Entry 9J1M (electron microscopy, 2.33 A resolution); this record covers chains A and W of the 52 polymer chains in the assembly.

Chain A:
Molecule: 23S rRNA
From: Mycobacterium tuberculosis variant bovis BCG str. Pasteur 1173P2
Sequence (3138 nucleotides; numbered 1 to 3138; the number before each row is that of its first residue):
     1 UUGUAAGUGU CUAAGGGCGC AUGGUGGAUG CCUUGGCAUC GAGAGCCGAU GAAGGACGUG
    61 GGAGGCUGCG AUAUGCCUCG GGGAGCUGUC AACCGAGCGU GGAUCCGAGG AUUUCCGAAU
   121 GGGGAAACCC AGCACGAGUG AUGUCGUGCU ACCCGCAUCU GAAUAUAUAG GGUGCGGGAG
   181 GGAACGCGGG GAAGUGAAAC AUCUCAGUAC CCGUAGGAGG AGAAAACAAU UGUGAUUCCG
   241 CAAGUAGUGG CGAGCGAACG CGGAACAGGC UAAACCGCAC GCAUGGGUAA CCGGGUAGGG
   301 GUUGUGUGUG CGGGGUUGUG GGAGGAUAUG UCUCAGCGCU ACCCGGCUGA GAGGCAGUCA
   361 GAAAGUGUCG UGGUUAGCGG AAGUGGCCUG GGAUGGUCUG CCGUAGACGG UGAGAGCCCG
   421 GUACGCGAAA ACCCGGCACC UGCCUAGUAU CAAUUCCCGA GUAGCAGCGG GCCCGUGGAA
   481 UCCGCUGUGA AUCCGCCGGG ACCACCCGGU AAGCCUAAAU ACUCCUCGAU GACCGAUAGC
   541 GGAUUAGUAC CGUGAGGGAA UGGUGAAAAG UACCCCGGGA GGGGAGUGAA AGAGUACCUG
   601 AAACCGUGUG CCUACAAUCC GUCAGAGCCU CCUUUUCCUC UCCGGAGGAG GGUGGUGAUG
   661 GCGUGCCUUU UGAAGAAUGA GCCUGCGAGU CAGGGACAUG UCGCAAGGUU AACCCGUGUG
   721 GGGUAGCCGC AGCGAAAGCG AGUCUGAAUA GGGCGACCCA CACGCGCAUA CGCGCGUGUG
   781 AAUAGUGGCG UGUUCUGGAC CCGAAGCGGA GUGAUCUACC CAUGGCCAGG GUGAAGCGCG
   841 GGUAAGACCG CGUGGAGGCC CGAACCCACU UAGGUUGAAG ACUGAGGGGA UGAGCUGUGG
   901 GUAGGGGUGA AAGGCCAAUC AAACUCCGUG AUAGCUGGUU CUCCCCGAAA UGCAUUUAGG
   961 UGCAGCGUUG CGUGGUUCAC CGCGGAGGUA GAGCUACUGG AUGGCCGAUG GGCCCUACUA
  1021 GGUUACUGAC GUCAGCCAAA CUCCGAAUGC CGUGGUGUAA AGCGUGGCAG UGAGACGGCG
  1081 GGGGAUAAGC UCCGUACGUC GAAAGGGAAA CAGCCCAGAU CGCCGGCUAA GGCCCCCAAG
  1141 CGUGUGCUAA GUGGGAAAGG AUGUGCAGUC GCAAAGACAA CCAGGAGGUU GGCUUAGAAG
  1201 CAGCCACCCU UGAAAGAGUG CGUAAUAGCU CACUGGUCAA GUGAUUGUGC GCCGAUAAUG
  1261 UAGCGGGGCU CAAGCACACC GCCGAAGCCG CGGCACAUCC ACCUUGUGGU GGGUGUGGGU
  1321 AGGGGAGCGU CCCUCAUUCA GCGAAGCCAC CGGGUGACCG GUGGUGGAGG GUGGGGGAGU
  1381 GAGAAUGCAG GCAUGAGUAG CGACAAGGCA AGUGAGAACC UUGCCCGCCG AAAGACCAAG
  1441 GGUUCCUGGG CCAGGCCAGU CCGCCCAGGG UGAGUCGGGA CCUAAGGCGA GGCCGACAGG
  1501 CGUAGUCGAU GGACAACGGG UUGAUAUUCC CGUACCCGUG UGUGGGCGCC CGUGACGAAU
  1561 CAGCGGUACU AACCACCCAA AACCGGAUCG AUCACUCCCC UUCGGGGGUG UGGAGUUCUG
  1621 GGGCUGCGUG GGAACUUCGC UGGUAGUAGU CAAGCGAAGG GGUGACGCAG GAAGGUAGCC
  1681 GUACCAGUCA GUGGUAACAC UGGGGCAAGC CGGUAGGGAG AGCGAUAGGC AAAUCCGUCG
  1741 CUCACUAAUC CUGAGAGGUG ACGCAUAGCC GGUUGAGGCG AAUUCGGUGA UCCUCUGCUG
  1801 CCAAGAAAAG CCUCUAGCGA GCACACACAC GGCCCGUACC CCAAACCGAC ACAGGUGGUC
  1861 AGGUAGAGCA UACCAAGGCG UACGAGAUAA CUAUGGUUAA GGAACUCGGC AAAAUGCCCC
  1921 CGUAACUUCG GGAGAAGGGG GACCGGAAUA UCGUGAACAC CCUUGCGGUG GGAGCGGGAU
  1981 CCGGUCGCAG AAACCAGUGA GGAGCGACUG UUUACUAAAA ACACAGGUCC GUGCGAAGUC
  2041 GCAAGACGAU GUAUACGGAC UGACGCCUGC CCGGUGCUGG AAGGUUAAGA GGACCCGUUA
  2101 ACCCGCAAGG GUGAAGCGGA GAAUUUAAGC CCCAGUAAAC GGCGGUGGUA ACUAUAACCA
  2161 UCCUAAGGUA GCGAAAUUCC UUGUCGGGUA AGUUCCGACC UGCACGAAUG GCGUAACGAC
  2221 UUCUCAACUG UCUCAACCAU AGACUCGGCG AAAUUGCACU ACGAGUAAAG AUGCUCGUUA
  2281 CGCGCGGCAG GACGAAAAGA CCCCGGGACC UUCACUACAA CUUGGUAUUG AUGUUCGGUA
  2341 CGGUUUGUGU AGGAUAGGUG GGAGACUGUG AAACCUCGAC GCCAGUUGGG GCGGAGUCGU
  2401 UGUUGAAAUA CCACUCUGAU CGUAUUGGGC AUCUAACCUC GAACCCUGAA UCGGGUUUAG
  2461 GGACAGUGCC UGGCGGGUAG UUUAACUGGG GCGGUUGCCU CCUAAAAUGU AACGGAGGCG
  2521 CCCAAAGGUU CCCUCAACCU GGACGGCAAU CAGGUGGCGA GUGUAAAUGC ACAAGGGAGC
  2581 UUGACUGCGA GACUUACAAG UCAAGCAGGG ACGAAAGUCG GGAUUAGUGA UCCGGCACCC
  2641 CCGAGUGGAA GGGGUGUCGC UCAACGGAUA AAAGGUACCC CGGGGAUAAC AGGCUGAUCU
  2701 UCCCCAAGAG UCCAUAUCGA CGGGAUGGUU UGGCACCUCG AUGUCGGCUC GUCGCAUCCU
  2761 GGGGCUGGAG CAGGUCCCAA GGGUUGGGCU GUUCGCCCAU UAAAGCGGCA CGCGAGCUGG
  2821 GUUUAGAACG UCGUGAGACA GUUCGGUCUC UAUCCGCCGC GCGCGUCAGA AACUUGAGGA
  2881 AACCUGUCCC UAGUACGAGA GGACCGGGAC GGACGAACCU CUGGUGCACC AGUUGUCCCG
  2941 CCAGGGGCAC CGCUGGAUAG CCACGUUCGG UCAGGAUAAC CGCUGAAAGC AUCUAAGCGG
  3001 GAAACCUUCU CCAAGAUCAG GUUUCUCACC CACUUGGUGG GAUAAGGCCC CCCGCAGAAC
  3061 ACGGGUUCAA UAGGUCAGAC CUGGAAGCUC AGUAAUGGGU GUAGGGAACU GGUGCUAACC
  3121 GGCCGAAAAC UUACAACA
Not modelled in the structure: 1-4, 634-649, 1013-1022, 1549-1652, 2335-2428, 3133-3138
Modified residues: 5MU (5-methyluridine 5'-monophosphate) at position 2177; OMG (o2'-methylguanosine-5'-monophosphate) at position 2489; OMG (o2'-methylguanosine-5'-monophosphate) at position 2791

Chain W:
Protein: Large ribosomal subunit protein bL27
From: Mycobacterium tuberculosis variant bovis BCG str. Pasteur 1173P2
UniProtKB: A1KLD7 (RL27_MYCBP); residues 1-86 here = UniProt positions 1-86
Chain sequence (86 residues; each row starts with the number of its first residue):
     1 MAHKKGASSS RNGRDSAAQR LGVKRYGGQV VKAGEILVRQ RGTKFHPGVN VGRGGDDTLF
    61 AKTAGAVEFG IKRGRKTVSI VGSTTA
Not modelled in the structure: 1-5, 83-86

Chain A / chain W interface:
Residue-residue contacts (100):
  G984(A) - Tyr26(W)  base contact
  G984(A) - Gly27(W)  hydrogen bond to the base
  G984(A) - Gly28(W)  sugar contact
  G985(A) - Tyr26(W)  base contact
  G985(A) - Gly27(W)  hydrogen bond to the sugar
  G985(A) - Phe69(W)  sugar contact
  A986(A) - Val23(W)  sugar contact
  A986(A) - Tyr26(W)  sugar contact
  A986(A) - Phe45(W)  phosphate contact
  A986(A) - Phe69(W)  sugar contact
  G987(A) - Lys76(W)  salt bridge to the phosphate
  C1051(A) - Tyr26(W)  base contact
  C1051(A) - Gln29(W)  hydrogen bond to the sugar
  G1052(A) - Gly28(W)  sugar contact
  G1052(A) - Gln29(W)  sugar contact
  G2493(A) - Ser8(W)  hydrogen bond to the base
  G2494(A) - Ser8(W)  sugar contact
  G2494(A) - Ser10(W)  hydrogen bond to the sugar
  C2499(A) - Arg14(W)  base contact
  C2499(A) - Asp15(W)  base contact
  C2499(A) - Ser16(W)  base contact
  C2499(A) - Ala17(W)  hydrogen bond to the phosphate
  C2499(A) - Gln19(W)  hydrogen bond to the phosphate
  U2500(A) - Arg14(W)  base contact
  U2500(A) - Asp15(W)  base contact
  U2500(A) - Ser16(W)  hydrogen bond to the phosphate
  U2500(A) - Ala17(W)  phosphate contact
  U2500(A) - Gln19(W)  hydrogen bond to the phosphate
  C2501(A) - Arg14(W)  base contact
  C2501(A) - Asp15(W)  hydrogen bond to the base
  A2507(A) - Tyr26(W)  hydrogen bond to the sugar
  U2508(A) - Arg20(W)  phosphate contact
  U2508(A) - Leu21(W)  sugar contact
  G2509(A) - Ala18(W)  phosphate contact
  G2509(A) - Gln19(W)  phosphate contact
  G2509(A) - Arg20(W)  hydrogen bond to the phosphate
  U2510(A) - Ala18(W)  phosphate contact
  C2513(A) - Ser10(W)  sugar contact
  G2515(A) - Ser9(W)  hydrogen bond to the phosphate
  G2515(A) - Asn12(W)  phosphate contact
  G2515(A) - Arg14(W)  base contact
  A2516(A) - Arg11(W)  salt bridge to the phosphate
  A2516(A) - Asn12(W)  hydrogen bond to the phosphate
  A2516(A) - Arg14(W)  hydrogen bond to the base
  G2517(A) - Arg11(W)  salt bridge to the phosphate
  G2517(A) - Arg14(W)  hydrogen bond to the base
  G2518(A) - Arg14(W)  base contact
  A2567(A) - Arg41(W)  base contact
  U2568(A) - Arg41(W)  hydrogen bond to the sugar
  U2568(A) - Gly42(W)  hydrogen bond to the base
  U2568(A) - Lys44(W)  hydrogen bond to the phosphate
  G2569(A) - Gly42(W)  sugar contact
  G2569(A) - Thr43(W)  hydrogen bond to the sugar
  G2569(A) - Lys44(W)  salt bridge to the phosphate
  C2570(A) - Thr43(W)  phosphate contact
  C2570(A) - His46(W)  salt bridge to the phosphate
  C2570(A) - Arg75(W)  phosphate contact
  A2571(A) - Arg75(W)  salt bridge to the phosphate
  C2572(A) - Arg73(W)  hydrogen bond to the base
  C2572(A) - Arg75(W)  hydrogen bond to the base
  A2574(A) - Thr43(W)  base contact
  A2574(A) - Arg53(W)  base contact
  A2590(A) - Ala33(W)  base contact
  A2590(A) - Gly34(W)  base contact
  G2591(A) - Lys32(W)  phosphate contact
  G2591(A) - Ala33(W)  hydrogen bond to the sugar
  G2591(A) - Gly34(W)  hydrogen bond to the base
  G2591(A) - Glu35(W)  sugar contact
  A2592(A) - Arg25(W)  phosphate contact
  A2592(A) - Lys32(W)  salt bridge to the phosphate
  A2592(A) - Glu35(W)  sugar contact
  A2592(A) - Ile36(W)  hydrogen bond to the sugar
  C2593(A) - Lys24(W)  phosphate contact
  C2593(A) - Arg25(W)  salt bridge to the phosphate
  C2593(A) - Ile36(W)  sugar contact
  C2593(A) - Arg39(W)  hydrogen bond to the base
  U2594(A) - Arg20(W)  phosphate contact
  U2594(A) - Lys24(W)  salt bridge to the phosphate
  U2595(A) - Arg20(W)  salt bridge to the phosphate
  U2601(A) - Arg39(W)  hydrogen bond to the sugar
  U2601(A) - Asp56(W)  hydrogen bond to the sugar
  C2602(A) - Ile36(W)  base contact
  C2602(A) - Arg39(W)  hydrogen bond to the sugar
  C2602(A) - Gly54(W)  phosphate contact
  C2602(A) - Gly55(W)  hydrogen bond to the phosphate
  C2602(A) - Asp56(W)  sugar contact
  C2602(A) - Thr58(W)  hydrogen bond to the sugar
  C2602(A) - Phe60(W)  sugar contact
  A2603(A) - Gly54(W)  phosphate contact
  A2603(A) - Gly55(W)  hydrogen bond to the phosphate
  A2603(A) - Phe60(W)  sugar contact
  A2604(A) - Phe60(W)  sugar contact
  A2604(A) - Lys62(W)  sugar contact
  U2624(A) - Arg41(W)  hydrogen bond to the sugar
  U2624(A) - Gly55(W)  sugar contact
  U2624(A) - Asp56(W)  phosphate contact
  U2624(A) - Asp57(W)  hydrogen bond to the sugar
  U2625(A) - Gln19(W)  sugar contact
  U2625(A) - Arg41(W)  hydrogen bond to the sugar
  U2625(A) - Asp56(W)  phosphate contact
Also at the interface, not in a pair above, chain A (44 interface residues in all): U2495, C2498, C2502, U2503, A2623
Also at the interface, not in a pair above, chain W (45 interface residues in all): Lys72

Overview:
44 residues of chain A and 45 residues of chain W are in contact, with 35 hydrogen bonds and 10 salt bridges.
Polar pairs include G984(A)-Gly27(W), G2493(A)-Ser8(W) and C2501(A)-Asp15(W).
Here chain A is 23S rRNA and chain W is Large ribosomal subunit protein bL27, both from Mycobacterium
tuberculosis variant bovis BCG str. Pasteur 1173P2. Entry 9J1M (KU13-bond Mycobacterium tuberculosis 70S
ribosome) was determined by electron microscopy.
